2REH - chains A and B of the 4 polymer chains in the assembly; structure by X-ray diffraction, 2.40 A resolution.

# Chain A (and B)
Protein: Nitroalkane oxidase
Source organism: Fusarium oxysporum
Notes: EC 1.7.3.1; chain B of this document is another copy of the same molecule, construct and numbering; everything in this record applies to it too
UniProtKB: Q8X1D8 (Q8X1D8_FUSOX); numbering as in UniProt (aligned over 1-439)
Chain sequence (439 residues; numbered 1 to 439; the number before each row is that of its first residue):
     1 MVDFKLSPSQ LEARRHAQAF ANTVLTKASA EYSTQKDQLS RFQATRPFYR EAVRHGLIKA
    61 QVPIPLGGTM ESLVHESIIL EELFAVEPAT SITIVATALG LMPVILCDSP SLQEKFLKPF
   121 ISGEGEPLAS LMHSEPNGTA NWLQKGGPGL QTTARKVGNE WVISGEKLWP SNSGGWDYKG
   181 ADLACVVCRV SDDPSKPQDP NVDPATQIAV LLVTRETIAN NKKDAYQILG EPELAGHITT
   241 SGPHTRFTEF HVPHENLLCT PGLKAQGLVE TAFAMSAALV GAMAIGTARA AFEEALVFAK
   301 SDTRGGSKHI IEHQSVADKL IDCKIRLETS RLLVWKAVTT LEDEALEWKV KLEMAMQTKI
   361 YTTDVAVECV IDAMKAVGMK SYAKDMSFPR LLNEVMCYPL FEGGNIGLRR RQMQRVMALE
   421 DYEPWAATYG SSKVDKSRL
Not modelled in the structure: 1, 432-439
Construct notes: engineered mutation E402 (Asp in Q8X1D8)
Ligand contacts:
  - FAD (flavin-adenine dinucleotide), molecule 1: I92, L99, L131, M132, H133, S134, G138, T139, A140, N141, W169, P170, S171, L234, T240, F273, C397, L400, F401, E402, G403, G404, I406, G407, L408, R411
  - FAD, molecule 2: R304, I310, H313, V316, K375, A376, V377, G378, M379, Y382
UniProt features mapped onto this chain:
  - binding site (FAD): L131 to S134, T139 to N141, W169 to S171, R304, H313, Q314, K375 to M379, L400, F401, G403, G404
From the paper describing this entry:
  - catalytic residues: R409 (proposed by the authors, not directly observed)
  - catalytic residues: S276
  - contacts within the chain: S276-E402, E402-R409
  - mutagenesis - D402E (18-fold): decreased catalytic activity
  - conformationally variable residues: S276

# Interface between chain A and chain B
Residue-residue contacts - 82 pairs, chain A then chain B:
  P136(A) - R304(B)  hydrogen bond (backbone-side chain)
  N137(A) - R304(B)  hydrogen bond (backbone-side chain)
  N137(A) - G305(B)  hydrogen bond (backbone-backbone)
  G138(A) - R304(B)
  N141(A) - T303(B)
  N141(A) - R304(B)
  N141(A) - G305(B)
  N141(A) - G306(B)
  Q144(A) - G306(B)
  Q144(A) - S307(B)  hydrogen bond
  P148(A) - G305(B)
  P148(A) - G306(B)
  W169(A) - M379(B)
  W169(A) - K380(B)
  W169(A) - A383(B)  hydrophobic
  E233(A) - A383(B)
  E233(A) - K384(B)  hydrogen bond (backbone-backbone)
  L234(A) - Y382(B)
  L234(A) - K384(B)
  A235(A) - Y382(B)  hydrogen bond (backbone-backbone)
  A235(A) - P389(B)  hydrophobic
  G236(A) - Y382(B)  hydrogen bond (backbone-side chain)
  H237(A) - Y382(B)
  T303(A) - N141(B)
  R304(A) - P136(B)  hydrogen bond (side chain-backbone)
  R304(A) - N137(B)  hydrogen bond (side chain-backbone)
  R304(A) - G138(B)
  R304(A) - N141(B)
  G305(A) - N137(B)  hydrogen bond (backbone-backbone)
  G305(A) - P148(B)
  G306(A) - N141(B)
  G306(A) - Q144(B)
  G306(A) - P148(B)
  S307(A) - Q144(B)  hydrogen bond
  S315(A) - I406(B)
  S315(A) - R411(B)  hydrogen bond
  K319(A) - I406(B)
  D364(A) - K375(B)  salt bridge
  V367(A) - I371(B)  hydrophobic
  I371(A) - V367(B)  hydrophobic
  I371(A) - I371(B)  hydrophobic
  K375(A) - D364(B)  salt bridge
  K375(A) - I406(B)
  M379(A) - W169(B)
  M379(A) - L400(B)
  M379(A) - F401(B)
  K380(A) - W169(B)
  S381(A) - L400(B)
  Y382(A) - L234(B)
  Y382(A) - A235(B)  hydrogen bond (backbone-backbone)
  Y382(A) - G236(B)  hydrogen bond (side chain-backbone)
  Y382(A) - H237(B)
  Y382(A) - N393(B)  hydrogen bond (side chain-backbone)
  Y382(A) - E394(B)
  Y382(A) - M396(B)
  Y382(A) - C397(B)
  Y382(A) - L400(B)  hydrophobic
  A383(A) - W169(B)  hydrophobic
  A383(A) - E233(B)
  K384(A) - E233(B)  hydrogen bond (backbone-backbone)
  K384(A) - L234(B)
  P389(A) - A235(B)  hydrophobic
  L392(A) - N393(B)
  L392(A) - M396(B)  hydrophobic
  N393(A) - Y382(B)  hydrogen bond (backbone-side chain)
  N393(A) - N393(B)  hydrogen bond
  E394(A) - Y382(B)
  M396(A) - I371(B)  hydrophobic
  M396(A) - Y382(B)
  M396(A) - L392(B)  hydrophobic
  C397(A) - Y382(B)
  L400(A) - M374(B)
  L400(A) - K375(B)
  L400(A) - G378(B)
  L400(A) - M379(B)
  L400(A) - S381(B)
  L400(A) - Y382(B)  hydrophobic
  F401(A) - M379(B)  hydrophobic
  I406(A) - S315(B)
  I406(A) - K319(B)
  I406(A) - K375(B)
  R411(A) - S315(B)  hydrogen bond
Also at the interface, not in a pair above, chain A (48 interface residues in all): T139, A140, G149, P232, H313, V316, M374, G378, P399
Also at the interface, not in a pair above, chain B (46 interface residues in all): P232, D302, H313, V316, P399

# Summary
Chain A and chain B form an interface of 48 and 46 residues respectively, with 19 hydrogen bonds and 2 salt
bridges. Among the polar pairs are D364(A)-K375(B), P136(A)-R304(B) and N137(A)-R304(B). Bound to chain A:
flavin-adenine dinucleotide. From the paper: catalytic residues R409(A) and S276(A); D402E of chain A reduces
catalytic activity.
Both chains are Nitroalkane oxidase (Fusarium oxysporum). Entry 2REH (Mechanistic and Structural Analyses of
the Roles of Arg409 and Asp402 in the Reaction of the ...) was determined by X-ray diffraction (same
publication as 2ZAF).
